6XXN - chain A; structure by X-ray diffraction, 2.65 A resolution.

# Chain A
Molecule: NB_7_a, b, c, f
Source organism: Camelus dromedarius
Amino-acid sequence (146 residues; row label = number of the first residue in the row):
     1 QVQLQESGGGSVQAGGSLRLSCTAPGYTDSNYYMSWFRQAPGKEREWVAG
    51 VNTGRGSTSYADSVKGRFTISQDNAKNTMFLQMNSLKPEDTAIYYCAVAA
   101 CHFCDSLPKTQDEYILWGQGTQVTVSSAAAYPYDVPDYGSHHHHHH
Not modelled in the structure: 1-2, 128-146
Cystine bridges: Cys-22/Cys-96, Cys-101/Cys-104

# In short
Chain A is NB_7_a, b, c, f (Camelus dromedarius); the structure, Crystal structure of NB7, a nanobody
targeting prostate specific membrane antigen, was determined by X-ray diffraction together with 6XXO and 6XXP
from the same study.
